PDB entry 9ITN | electron microscopy, 3.48 A resolution | chains L and M of the 16 polymer chains in the assembly

# Chain L (and M)
Molecule: ATP synthase subunit c
From: Chloroflexus aurantiacus J-10-fl
Notes: chain M of this document is another copy of the same molecule, construct and numbering; everything in this record applies to it too
UniProtKB: A9WGS9 (ATPL_CHLAA); residue numbers follow UniProt; this construct covers 1-76
Amino-acid sequence (76 residues; numbered 1 to 76; the number before each row is that of its first residue):
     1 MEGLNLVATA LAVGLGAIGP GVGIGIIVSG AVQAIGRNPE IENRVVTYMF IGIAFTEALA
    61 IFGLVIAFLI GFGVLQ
Disordered / not traced: 73-76

# Interface between chain L and chain M
Residue-residue contacts (64):
  Met-1(L) with Met-1(M); Glu-2(M), hydrogen bond (backbone-side chain)
  Glu-2(L) with Glu-2(M), hydrogen bond (backbone-side chain)
  Leu-4(L) with Glu-2(M); Gly-3(M); Leu-4(M), hydrophobic; Val-7(M)
  Asn-5(L) with Leu-6(M)
  Ala-8(L) with Leu-6(M); Val-7(M); Ala-10(M)
  Leu-11(L) with Leu-11(M), hydrophobic
  Ala-12(L) with Ala-10(M), hydrophobic
  Leu-15(L) with Gly-14(M); Leu-15(M), hydrophobic; Ile-18(M)
  Gly-16(L) with Gly-14(M); Ala-17(M)
  Ile-18(L) with Ile-18(M), hydrophobic
  Gly-19(L) with Ala-17(M); Ile-18(M); Gly-21(M); Val-22(M), hydrogen bond (backbone-backbone)
  Pro-20(L) with Ala-17(M)
  Val-22(L) with Val-22(M), hydrophobic
  Gly-23(L) with Gly-21(M); Gly-25(M)
  Ile-26(L) with Gly-25(M); Ile-26(M), hydrophobic; Ser-29(M)
  Ile-27(L) with Ile-24(M); Gly-25(M); Val-28(M), hydrophobic
  Gly-30(L) with Ser-29(M); Val-32(M)
  Ala-31(L) with Val-32(M)
  Gln-33(L) with Gln-33(M)
  Ala-34(L) with Val-32(M)
  Arg-37(L) with Arg-37(M)
  Asn-38(L) with Gly-36(M), hydrogen bond (side chain-backbone)
  Ile-41(L) with Pro-39(M), hydrophobic
  Val-45(L) with Ile-35(M), hydrophobic
  Tyr-48(L) with Ile-35(M), hydrophobic; Glu-42(M), hydrogen bond; Val-46(M); Met-49(M), hydrophobic
  Met-49(L) with Val-28(M), hydrophobic
  Ile-51(L) with Phe-50(M), hydrophobic
  Gly-52(L) with Ile-24(M); Val-28(M)
  Phe-55(L) with Ile-53(M), hydrophobic; Glu-57(M)
  Thr-56(L) with Gly-21(M); Ile-24(M)
  Leu-59(L) with Gly-16(M); Ala-17(M); Pro-20(M), hydrophobic; Gly-21(M); Ala-60(M), hydrophobic
  Phe-62(L) with Ile-61(M), hydrophobic; Leu-64(M), hydrophobic
  Gly-63(L) with Val-13(M)
  Ile-66(L) with Val-13(M), hydrophobic
  Ile-70(L) with Leu-6(M), hydrophobic
Interface residues without a listed pair, chain L (36 interface residues in all): Arg-44
Interface residues without a listed pair, chain M (38 interface residues in all): Thr-9

# Overview
36 residues of chain L and 38 residues of chain M are in contact, with 5 hydrogen bonds. Polar contacts
include Met-1(L)/Glu-2(M), Glu-2(L)/Glu-2(M) and Asn-38(L)/Gly-36(M).
Chain L and chain M are both ATP synthase subunit c (Chloroflexus aurantiacus J-10-fl); the structure,
Chloroflexus aurantiacus ATP synthase, state 1, focused refinement of FO and peripheral stalk, was determined
by electron microscopy (same publication as 9ITJ, 9ITK, 9ITL, 9ITM, 9ITO, 9ITP and 11 further entries).
